Entry 1LT7 (X-ray diffraction, 2.15 A resolution); this record covers chains A and B.

Chain A (and B):
Name: Betaine-homocysteine methyltransferase
Organism: Homo sapiens
Notes: EC 2.1.1.5; chain B of this document is another copy of the same molecule, construct and numbering; everything in this record applies to it too
Reference sequence: Q93088 (BHMT_HUMAN); residue numbers follow UniProt; this construct covers 1-406
Chain sequence (406 residues; each row starts with the number of its first residue):
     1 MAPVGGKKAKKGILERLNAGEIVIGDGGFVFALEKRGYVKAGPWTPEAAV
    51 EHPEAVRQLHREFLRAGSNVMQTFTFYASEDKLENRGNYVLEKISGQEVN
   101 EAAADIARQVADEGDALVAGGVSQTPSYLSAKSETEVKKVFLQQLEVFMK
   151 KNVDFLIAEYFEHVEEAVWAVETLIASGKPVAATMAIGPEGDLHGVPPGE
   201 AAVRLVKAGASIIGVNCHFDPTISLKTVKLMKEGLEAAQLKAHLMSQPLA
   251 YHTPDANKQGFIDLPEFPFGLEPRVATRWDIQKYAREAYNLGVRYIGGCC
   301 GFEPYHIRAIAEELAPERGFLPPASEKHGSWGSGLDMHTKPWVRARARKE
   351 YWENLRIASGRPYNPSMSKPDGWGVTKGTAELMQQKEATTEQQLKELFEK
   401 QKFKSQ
Disordered / not traced: 1-10, 39-51, 76-98, 324-343, 372-406 (chain B: 1-10, 39-51, 76-98, 324-333, 372-406)
Cystine bridges: C217-C299
Differences from the reference sequence: engineered mutation A2 (Pro in Q93088), A104 (Cys in Q93088), A131 (Cys in Q93088), A186 (Cys in Q93088), A201 (Cys in Q93088), A256 (Cys in Q93088)
What the authors report for this chain:
  - contacts within the chain: N216-C217 (hydrogen bond)
  - conformationally variable residues (side-chain flip): C217
  - mutagenesis - N216A: decreased catalytic activity (citing earlier work)

Interface between chain A and chain B:
Pairs across the interface - 146 pairs, chain A then chain B:
  K35(A) with K35(B); E303(B), salt bridge; Y305(B)
  R36(A) with R36(B); E62(B), salt bridge
  G37(A) with R65(B)
  Y38(A) with Q58(B), hydrogen bond; E62(B); R65(B)
  H52(A) with R65(B)
  E54(A) with Q58(B)
  A55(A) with Q58(B)
  Q58(A) with Y38(B), hydrogen bond; A55(B); Q58(B)
  E62(A) with R36(B); Y38(B)
  R65(A) with G37(B), hydrogen bond (side chain-backbone); Y38(B); H52(B)
  H252(A) with G360(B)
  P254(A) with G360(B); P362(B)
  Q259(A) with K340(B); W342(B)
  I262(A) with V343(B), hydrophobic; R346(B), hydrogen bond (backbone-side chain)
  D263(A) with K340(B), salt bridge; W342(B), hydrogen bond; R346(B), hydrogen bond (backbone-side chain)
  L264(A) with R346(B), hydrogen bond (backbone-side chain)
  P265(A) with R346(B); Y351(B), hydrogen bond (backbone-side chain); W352(B); L355(B)
  E266(A) with W352(B); I357(B); A358(B), hydrogen bond (side chain-backbone)
  F267(A) with R346(B), hydrogen bond (backbone-side chain); W352(B)
  P268(A) with L335(B); W352(B)
  F269(A) with R278(B); W279(B), hydrogen bond (backbone-side chain); L335(B), hydrophobic; W352(B)
  G270(A) with T277(B); W352(B); I357(B)
  E272(A) with E272(B); V275(B); A276(B); T277(B); Y305(B), hydrogen bond
  P273(A) with P273(B); I357(B), hydrophobic; A358(B); S359(B); R361(B), hydrogen bond (backbone-side chain)
  R274(A) with A358(B); S359(B); G360(B); R361(B)
  V275(A) with E272(B); R361(B), hydrogen bond (backbone-side chain)
  A276(A) with E272(B); R361(B)
  T277(A) with F269(B); G270(B); E272(B); R361(B)
  R278(A) with F269(B)
  W279(A) with F269(B), hydrogen bond (side chain-backbone)
  D280(A) with R361(B), salt bridge
  E303(A) with K35(B), salt bridge; E303(B)
  Y305(A) with K35(B); E272(B), hydrogen bond
  R346(A) with I262(B), hydrogen bond (side chain-backbone); D263(B), hydrogen bond (side chain-backbone); L264(B), hydrogen bond (side chain-backbone); P265(B); F267(B), hydrogen bond (side chain-backbone)
  Y351(A) with P265(B), hydrogen bond (side chain-backbone)
  W352(A) with P265(B); E266(B); F267(B); P268(B); F269(B); G270(B)
  L355(A) with P265(B); E266(B)
  R356(A) with Y363(B); N364(B), hydrogen bond; P365(B)
  I357(A) with E266(B); G270(B); P273(B), hydrophobic; R361(B); N364(B), hydrogen bond (backbone-side chain); P365(B)
  A358(A) with E266(B), hydrogen bond (backbone-side chain); P273(B); R274(B); P365(B); S366(B); M367(B); S368(B)
  S359(A) with P273(B); R274(B); S359(B); P365(B), hydrogen bond (backbone-backbone); S366(B)
  G360(A) with H252(B); P254(B); R274(B); S366(B), hydrogen bond (backbone-backbone)
  R361(A) with H252(B); P273(B), hydrogen bond (side chain-backbone); R274(B); V275(B), hydrogen bond (side chain-backbone); A276(B); T277(B); D280(B), salt bridge; I357(B); S366(B)
  P362(A) with P254(B); S366(B); M367(B), hydrophobic
  Y363(A) with R356(B)
  N364(A) with R356(B), hydrogen bond; I357(B), hydrogen bond (side chain-backbone)
  P365(A) with R356(B); I357(B); A358(B); S359(B), hydrogen bond (backbone-backbone)
  S366(A) with A358(B); S359(B), hydrogen bond (backbone-side chain); G360(B), hydrogen bond (backbone-backbone); R361(B); P362(B)
  M367(A) with A358(B); P362(B), hydrophobic
  S368(A) with A358(B)
  D371(A) with W342(B); R346(B), salt bridge
Other interface residues (no listed pair), chain A (54 interface residues in all): R61, D255, R308
Other interface residues (no listed pair), chain B (56 interface residues in all): E54, R61, D255, H338

Summary:
54 residues of chain A and 56 residues of chain B are in contact, with 33 hydrogen bonds and 7 salt bridges.
Polar contacts include K35(A)-E303(B), R36(A)-E62(B) and D263(A)-K340(B). The paper reports that N216A of
chain A reduces catalytic activity; conformational variability at C217(A).
Both chains are Betaine-homocysteine methyltransferase (Homo sapiens). Entry 1LT7 (Oxidized Homo sapiens
betaine-homocysteine S-methyltransferase in complex with four Sm(III) ions) was determined by X-ray
diffraction together with 1LT8 from the same study.
